6J5V - chains C and B of the 3 polymer chains in the assembly; structure by electron microscopy, 4.25 A resolution (low resolution: residue-level contacts below are approximate; hydrogen-bond / salt-bridge calls are withheld).

Chain C:
Name: Probable serine/threonine-protein kinase PBL2
Organism: Arabidopsis thaliana
Notes: EC 2.7.11.1
UniProt: O49839 (PBL2_ARATH); numbering as in UniProt (aligned over 1-426)
Sequence (426 residues; each row starts with the number of its first residue):
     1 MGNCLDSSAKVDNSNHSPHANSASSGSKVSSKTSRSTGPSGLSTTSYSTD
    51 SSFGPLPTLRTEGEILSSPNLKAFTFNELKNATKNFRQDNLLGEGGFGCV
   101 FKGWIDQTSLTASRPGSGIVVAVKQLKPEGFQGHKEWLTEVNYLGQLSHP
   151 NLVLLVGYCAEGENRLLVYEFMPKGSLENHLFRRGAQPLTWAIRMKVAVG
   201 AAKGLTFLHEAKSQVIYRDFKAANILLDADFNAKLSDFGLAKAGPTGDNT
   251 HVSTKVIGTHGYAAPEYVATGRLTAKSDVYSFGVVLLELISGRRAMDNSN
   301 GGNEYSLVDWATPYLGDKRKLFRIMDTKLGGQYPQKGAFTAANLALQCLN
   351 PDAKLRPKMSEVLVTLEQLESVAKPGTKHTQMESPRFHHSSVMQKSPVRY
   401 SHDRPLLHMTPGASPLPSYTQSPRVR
Unresolved in the structure: 1-171, 239-249, 299-304, 316-320, 368-426
Covalent attachments: uridine-5'-monophosphate (U5P) linked to Ser253, Thr254
UniProt features mapped onto this chain:
  - active site: Asp219 (Proton acceptor)
  - binding site (ATP): Leu92 to Val100, Lys124
  - modified residue: Thr75 (Phosphothreonine), Tyr169 (Phosphotyrosine), Ser253 (O-UMP-serine), Thr254 (O-UMP-threonine), Thr259 (Phosphothreonine), Tyr267 (Phosphotyrosine)
  - lipidation: Gly2 (N-myristoyl glycine), Cys4 (S-palmitoyl cysteine)
  - mutagenesis: Gly2 (G2A: Drastic reduction of plasma membrane localization and strong increase of nuclear localization), Lys124 (K124E: Normal uridylylation and cell death induction in response to the Xanthomonas campestris effector XopAC/AvrAC in the presence of RKS1 and RPP13L4/ZAR1), Asp219 (D219A: Normal cell death induction in response to the Xanthomonas campestris effector XopAC/AvrAC in the presence of RKS1 and RPP13L4/ZAR1), Gly247 (G247R: Normal cell death induction in response to the Xanthomonas campestris effector XopAC/AvrAC in the presence of RKS1 and RPP13L4/ZAR1), Ser253 (S253A: Increased sensitivity to the pathogenic biotrophic bacteria Xanthomonas campestris pv. campestris (Xcc) in vascular tissues ...), Thr254 (T254A: Increased sensitivity to the pathogenic biotrophic bacteria Xanthomonas campestris pv. campestris (Xcc) in vascular tissues ...), Tyr262 (Y262A: Normal cell death induction in response to the Xanthomonas campestris effector XopAC/AvrAC in the presence of RKS1 and RPP13L4/ZAR1)

Chain B:
Name: Protein kinase superfamily protein
Organism: Arabidopsis thaliana
UniProt: Q9SVY5 (Q9SVY5_ARATH); residue numbers follow UniProt; this construct covers 1-351
Sequence (351 residues; row label = number of the first residue in the row):
     1 MKKQYLKSGSGTRKEKDKAKRWFLDNGSIFLRELVADCNGKSIPIRSFSP
    51 EQILKATNNFDSSCFVSQDVYYKWYRGEIEDRSYMIKRFSEDEITGKRHR
   101 VKEVYNDIVLSARMSNHSNFLQLLGCCLEFPFPVLVFEFAEHGAMNQRGG
   151 VIVNGEESLLPWSVRLKIGKEIANAVTYLHTAFPKIIIHRDVKPMHVFLD
   201 KNWTAKLSDLSFSISLPEGKSRIEAEWVLGTFGYIDPLYHKTCFVTEYTD
   251 VYSFGICLLVIITGKPAIMTISDGDLQGILSLVRELCENGKLDEVIDPRL
   301 MKDITSGQRLQVEACVVLALRCCKERDEDRPKMIQVAKELKQIEASLKNS
   351 S
Unresolved in the structure: 1-16, 155-158, 348-351
Small-molecule neighbours:
  - uridine-5'-monophosphate (U5P), molecule 1: Asp69, Val70, Met195, Phe212, Gly230, Thr231, Ile268
  - uridine-5'-monophosphate (U5P), molecule 2: Lys97, His99, Arg100, Trp227, Leu229
UniProt features mapped onto this chain:
  - active site: Asp191 (Proton acceptor)
  - binding site (ATP): Val66 to Trp74, Lys87
  - natural variant: Ser211 (S211F: In strain: cv. Kas-1, cv. Kon and 1 more)
  - mutagenesis: Gly27 (G27A: Impaired interaction with RPP13L4/ZAR1 and reduced ability to mediate cell death as well as an increased sensitivity to the pathogenic biotrophic bacteria Xanthomonas campestris pv ...), Leu31 (L31E: Impaired interaction with RPP13L4/ZAR1 and reduced ability to mediate cell death), Val35 (V35E: Impaired interaction with RPP13L4/ZAR1 and reduced ability to mediate cell death as well as an increased sensitivity to the pathogenic biotrophic bacteria Xanthomonas campestris pv ...), Gln68 (Q68Y: Reduced interaction with uridylylated PBL2 and reduced ability to mediate cell death), Asp69 (D69Y: Abolished interaction with uridylylated PBL2 and abolished ability to mediate cell death as well as an increased sensitivity to the pathogenic biotrophic bacteria Xanthomonas campestris pv ...), Val70 (V70Y: Reduced interaction with uridylylated PBL2 and reduced ability to mediate cell death), Leu179 (L179F: Impaired interaction in the presence of the Xanthomonas campestris effector XopAC/AvrAC, but normal interaction with RPP13L4/ZAR1), Thr231 (T231Y: Abolished interaction with uridylylated PBL2 and abolished ability to mediate cell death as well as an increased sensitivity to the pathogenic biotrophic bacteria Xanthomonas campestris pv ...), Phe232 (F232A: Abolished interaction with uridylylated PBL2 and abolished ability to mediate cell death as well as an increased sensitivity to the pathogenic biotrophic bacteria Xanthomonas campestris pv ...), Gly233 (G233A: Reduced interaction with uridylylated PBL2 and reduced ability to mediate cell death), Ile235 (I235E: Abolished interaction with uridylylated PBL2 and abolished ability to mediate cell death), His240 (H240E: Abolished interaction with uridylylated PBL2 and abolished ability to mediate cell death as well as an increased sensitivity to the pathogenic biotrophic bacteria Xanthomonas campestris pv ...)

Interface between chain C and chain B:
Contacting residue pairs (29; chain C residue first):
  His251(C) - Ile268(B)
  Ser253(C) - Val70(B)
  Ser253(C) - Leu229(B)
  Ser253(C) - Gly230(B)
  Thr254(C) - Val228(B)
  Thr254(C) - Leu229(B)
  Lys255(C) - Val228(B)
  Lys255(C) - Phe232(B)
  Ile257(C) - His240(B)
  Gly258(C) - His240(B)
  Thr259(C) - His240(B)
  Thr259(C) - Lys241(B)
  His260(C) - Lys241(B)
  His260(C) - Cys243(B)
  Gly261(C) - Lys241(B)
  Ala263(C) - His240(B)
  Tyr267(C) - Phe232(B)
  Val268(C) - Phe232(B)
  Val268(C) - Gly233(B)
  Val268(C) - Pro237(B)
  Val268(C) - His240(B)
  Ala269(C) - Phe232(B)
  Ala269(C) - Gly278(B)
  Thr270(C) - Phe232(B)
  Thr270(C) - Asp275(B)
  Thr270(C) - Leu276(B)
  Gly271(C) - Phe232(B)
  Arg272(C) - Gly274(B)
  Arg272(C) - Leu276(B)
Other interface residues (no listed pair), chain C (18 interface residues in all): Asp297, Ser306
Other interface residues (no listed pair), chain B (20 interface residues in all): Arg222, Thr231, Thr242, Phe244, Asp273

Overview:
18 residues of chain C face 20 of chain B across their interface. Ligands of chain B:
uridine-5'-monophosphate. Covalently linked uridine-5'-monophosphate: at Ser253(C) and Thr254(C).
Chain C is Probable serine/threonine-protein kinase PBL2 and chain B is Protein kinase superfamily protein,
both from Arabidopsis thaliana; the structure, Ligand-triggered allosteric ADP release primes a plant NLR
complex, was determined by electron microscopy, deposited together with 6J5U and 6J5W.
